1J0N - chain A; structure by X-ray diffraction, 2.40 A resolution.

[Chain A]
Name: Xanthan lyase
From: Bacillus sp
Notes: EC 4.2.2.12
UniProt: Q9AQS0 (Q9AQS0_9BACI); the construct lacks a stretch of the UniProt sequence and is renumbered around it, so the offset changes along the chain: 26-187 = UniProt 26-187; 193-226 = UniProt 191-224; 227-469 = UniProt 227-469; 470-472 = UniProt 471-473; 3 more segments
Chain sequence (752 residues; each row starts with the number of its first residue; note: 5 numbers in that range are skipped by the numbering (no residue carries them; nothing is unmodelled there)):
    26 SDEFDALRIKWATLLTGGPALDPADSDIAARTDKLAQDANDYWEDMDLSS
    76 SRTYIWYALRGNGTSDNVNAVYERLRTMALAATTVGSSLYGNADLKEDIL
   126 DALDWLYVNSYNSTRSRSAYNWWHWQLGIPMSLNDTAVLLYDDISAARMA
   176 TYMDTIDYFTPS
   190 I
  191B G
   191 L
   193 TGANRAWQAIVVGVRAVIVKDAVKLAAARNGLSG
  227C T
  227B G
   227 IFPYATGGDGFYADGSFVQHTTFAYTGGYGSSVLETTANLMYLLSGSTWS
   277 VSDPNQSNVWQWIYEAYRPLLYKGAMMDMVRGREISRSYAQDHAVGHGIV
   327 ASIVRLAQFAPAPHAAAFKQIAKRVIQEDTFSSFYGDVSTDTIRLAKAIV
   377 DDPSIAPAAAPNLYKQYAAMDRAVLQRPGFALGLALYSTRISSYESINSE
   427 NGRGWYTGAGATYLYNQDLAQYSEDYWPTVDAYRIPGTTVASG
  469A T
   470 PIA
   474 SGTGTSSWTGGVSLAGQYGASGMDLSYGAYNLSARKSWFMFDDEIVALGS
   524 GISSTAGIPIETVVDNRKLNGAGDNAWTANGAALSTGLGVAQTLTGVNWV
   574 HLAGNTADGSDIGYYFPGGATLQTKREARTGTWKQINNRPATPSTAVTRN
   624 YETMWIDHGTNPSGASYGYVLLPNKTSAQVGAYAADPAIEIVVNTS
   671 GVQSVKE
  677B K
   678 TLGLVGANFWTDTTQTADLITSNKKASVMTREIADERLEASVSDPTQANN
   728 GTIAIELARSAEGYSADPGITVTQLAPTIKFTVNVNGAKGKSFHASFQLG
Differences from the reference sequence: conflict Thr-161 (Ile in Q9AQS0)
Curated features (UniProtKB/Swiss-Prot):
  - active site: Tyr-255 (Proton donor/acceptor)
  - binding site (xanthan): Asn-146 to Trp-148, His-246, Tyr-255, Arg-309, Arg-313 to Tyr-315, Asn-424, Arg-612
  - binding site (Ca(2+)): Asp-515, Asp-516, Glu-517, Glu-677
Ion coordination: Ca2+: Asp-515, Asp-516, Glu-517, Glu-677
Ligand contacts: CEG (4,6-O-[(1S)-1-carboxyethylidene]-beta-D-glucopyranose): Asn-94, Trp-148, His-149, Trp-199, Tyr-255, Arg-309, Glu-310, Arg-313, Tyr-315, Arg-612

[Overview]
Bound to chain A: compound CEG. Asp-515, Asp-516, Glu-517 and Glu-677 coordinate Ca2+. From UniProt:
active-site residue Tyr-255, 11 xanthan-binding residues and 4 Ca2+-binding residues.
Chain A is Xanthan lyase (Bacillus sp); the structure, Crystal Structure of Bacillus sp. GL1 Xanthan Lyase
that Acts on Side Chains of Xanthan, was determined by X-ray diffraction (same publication as 1J0M).
